Entry 4YM0 (X-ray diffraction, 2.30 A resolution); this record covers chain A.

== Chain A ==
Protein: Galectin-4
Organism: Homo sapiens
Reference sequence: P56470 (LEG4_HUMAN); residues 171-323 here = UniProt positions 171-323
Chain sequence (153 residues; numbered 171 to 323; the number before each row is that of its first residue):
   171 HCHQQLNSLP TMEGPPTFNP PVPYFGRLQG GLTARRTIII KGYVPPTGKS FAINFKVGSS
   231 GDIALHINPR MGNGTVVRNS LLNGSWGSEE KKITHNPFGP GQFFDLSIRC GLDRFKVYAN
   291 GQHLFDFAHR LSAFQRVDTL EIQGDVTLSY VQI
Not modelled in the structure: 171-185
UniProt features mapped onto this chain:
  - binding site (a beta-D-galactoside): W256 to K262
  - modified residue: S258 (Phosphoserine)

== Summary ==
From UniProt: 7 beta-D-galactoside-binding residues.
Chain A is Galectin-4 (Homo sapiens); the structure, Crystal structure of the human galectin-4 C-terminal
carbohydrate recognition domain in complex with lacto-N-tetraose (LNT), was determined by X-ray diffraction
together with 4YLZ, 4YM1, 4YM2 and 4YM3 from the same study.
